Entry 6JPU (electron microscopy, 4.27 A resolution (low resolution: residue-level contacts below are approximate; hydrogen-bond / salt-bridge calls are withheld)); this record covers chains D and E of the 6 polymer chains in the assembly.

Chain D (and E):
Molecule: Uncharacterized AAA domain-containing protein C31G5.19
Source organism: Schizosaccharomyces pombe 972h-
Notes: chain E of this document is another copy of the same molecule, construct and numbering; everything in this record applies to it too
Reference sequence: O14114 (YEJJ_SCHPO); residues 1-1190 here = UniProt positions 1-1190
Chain sequence (1198 residues; row label = number of the first residue in the row; numbers below 1 keep their minus sign (Gly-7 is residue -7)):
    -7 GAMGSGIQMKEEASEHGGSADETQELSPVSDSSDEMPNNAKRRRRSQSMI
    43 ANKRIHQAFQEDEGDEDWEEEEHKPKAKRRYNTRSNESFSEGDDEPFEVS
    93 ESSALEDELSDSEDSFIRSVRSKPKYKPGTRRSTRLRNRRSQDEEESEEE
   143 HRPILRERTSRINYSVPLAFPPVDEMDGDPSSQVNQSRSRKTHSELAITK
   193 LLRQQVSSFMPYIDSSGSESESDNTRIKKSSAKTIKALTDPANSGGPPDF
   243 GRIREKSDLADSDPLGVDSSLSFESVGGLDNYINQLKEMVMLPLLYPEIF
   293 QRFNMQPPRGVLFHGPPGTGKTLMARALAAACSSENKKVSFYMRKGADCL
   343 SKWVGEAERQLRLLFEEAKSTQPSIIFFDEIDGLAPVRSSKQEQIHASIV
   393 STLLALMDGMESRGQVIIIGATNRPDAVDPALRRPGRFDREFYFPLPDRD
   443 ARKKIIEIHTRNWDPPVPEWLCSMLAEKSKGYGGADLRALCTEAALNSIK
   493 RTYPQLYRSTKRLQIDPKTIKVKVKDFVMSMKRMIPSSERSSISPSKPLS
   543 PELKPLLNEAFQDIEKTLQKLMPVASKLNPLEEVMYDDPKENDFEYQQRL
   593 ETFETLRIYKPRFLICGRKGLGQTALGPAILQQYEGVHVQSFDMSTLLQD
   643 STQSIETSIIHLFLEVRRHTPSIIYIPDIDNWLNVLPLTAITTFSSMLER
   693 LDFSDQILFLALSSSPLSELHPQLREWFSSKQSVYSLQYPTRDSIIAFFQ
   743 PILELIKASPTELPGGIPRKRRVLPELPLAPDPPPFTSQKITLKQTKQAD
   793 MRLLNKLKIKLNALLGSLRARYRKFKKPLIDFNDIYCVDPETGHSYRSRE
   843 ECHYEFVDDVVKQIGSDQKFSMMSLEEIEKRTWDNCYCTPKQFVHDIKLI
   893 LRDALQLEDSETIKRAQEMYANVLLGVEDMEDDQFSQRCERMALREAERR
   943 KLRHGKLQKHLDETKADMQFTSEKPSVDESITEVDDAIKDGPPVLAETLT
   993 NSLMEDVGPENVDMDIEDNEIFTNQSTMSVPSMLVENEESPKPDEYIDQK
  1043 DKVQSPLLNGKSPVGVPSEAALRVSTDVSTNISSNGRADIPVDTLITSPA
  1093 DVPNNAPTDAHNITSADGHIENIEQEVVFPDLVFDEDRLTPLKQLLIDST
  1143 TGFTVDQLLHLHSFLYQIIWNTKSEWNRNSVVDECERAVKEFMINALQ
Disordered / not traced: -7 to 255, 774-1127, 1187-1190
Construct notes: expression tag (-7 to 0)
UniProt features mapped onto this chain:
  - binding site (ATP): Pro309 to Thr314
  - mutagenesis: Trp345 (W345A: Severely impairs histone deposition activity), Glu372 (E372Q: Severely decreases ATPase activity and impairs histone deposition activity), Glu385 (E385A: Severely impairs histone deposition activity), Glu900 (E900A: Severely impairs histone deposition activity)
What the authors report for this chain:
  - mutagenesis - W345A, E385A: unchanged binding to histone

Interface between chain D and chain E:
Pairs across the interface (64):
  Glu280(D) - Lys492(E)
  Met283(D) - Leu498(E)
  Leu287(D) - Arg504(E)
  Tyr288(D) - Leu498(E)
  Tyr288(D) - Leu505(E)
  Phe292(D) - Pro256(E)
  Arg294(D) - Ile507(E)
  Arg294(D) - Thr511(E)
  Phe295(D) - Thr511(E)
  Phe295(D) - Ile512(E)
  Asn296(D) - Leu257(E)
  Gln298(D) - Gly258(E)
  Glu327(D) - Thr502(E)
  Lys383(D) - Gln384(E)
  Gln384(D) - Gln384(E)
  Gln386(D) - Glu385(E)
  Gln386(D) - His388(E)
  Val576(D) - Lys492(E)
  Met577(D) - Arg763(E)
  Tyr578(D) - Lys762(E)
  Asp579(D) - Lys515(E)
  Asp579(D) - Lys517(E)
  Asp579(D) - Lys762(E)
  Asp579(D) - Arg764(E)
  Asp580(D) - Arg761(E)
  Asp580(D) - Lys762(E)
  Pro581(D) - Lys762(E)
  Lys582(D) - Arg761(E)
  Lys582(D) - Lys762(E)
  Glu583(D) - Lys515(E)
  Glu583(D) - Lys517(E)
  Asn584(D) - Lys515(E)
  Asn584(D) - Val516(E)
  Asp585(D) - Val516(E)
  Phe586(D) - Met466(E)
  Tyr588(D) - Leu755(E)
  Tyr588(D) - Pro756(E)
  Tyr588(D) - Arg761(E)
  Gln589(D) - Lys517(E)
  Gln589(D) - Val520(E)
  Arg591(D) - Glu754(E)
  Arg591(D) - Leu755(E)
  Arg591(D) - Pro756(E)
  Phe595(D) - Trp1162(E)
  Glu596(D) - Trp1162(E)
  Leu598(D) - Ser1155(E)
  Leu598(D) - Tyr1158(E)
  Arg599(D) - Ser1155(E)
  Arg599(D) - Gln1159(E)
  Arg599(D) - Trp1162(E)
  Tyr601(D) - Asp1148(E)
  Tyr601(D) - Leu1151(E)
  Tyr601(D) - His1152(E)
  Thr649(D) - Leu640(E)
  Ile652(D) - Ser637(E)
  Ile652(D) - Leu640(E)
  Ile652(D) - Gln641(E)
  Leu656(D) - Ser533(E)
  Arg659(D) - Ser533(E)
  Arg659(D) - Ile535(E)
  Thr681(D) - Val677(E)
  Ser688(D) - Asn673(E)
  Lys723(D) - Glu1183(E)
  Lys723(D) - Ile1186(E)
Interface residues without a listed pair, chain D (51 interface residues in all): Leu284, Pro289, Glu290, Met297, Lys562, Glu575, Leu592, Thr594, Ile600, Glu648, Ser721, Gln724
Interface residues without a listed pair, chain E (52 interface residues in all): Trp455, Arg493, Gln497, Pro509, Lys510, Lys524, Glu544, Met636, Phe1156, Phe1184

Summary:
51 residues of chain D and 52 residues of chain E are in contact. UniProt lists 6 ATP-binding residues and 4
mutagenesis sites on chain D. From the paper: W345A and E385A of chain D leave binding to histone unchanged.
Both chains are Uncharacterized AAA domain-containing protein C31G5.19 (Schizosaccharomyces pombe 972h-).
Entry 6JPU (CryoEM structure of Abo1 hexamer - apo complex) was determined by electron microscopy, deposited
together with 6JPQ and 6JQ0.
